6WXF - chains C and Q of the 39 polymer chains in the assembly; structure by electron microscopy, 4.30 A resolution (low resolution: residue-level contacts below are approximate; hydrogen-bond / salt-bridge calls are withheld).

[Chain C (and Q)]
Name: Intermediate capsid protein VP6
Source organism: Rotavirus A (strain RVA/Monkey/United States/RRV/1975/G3P5B[3])
Notes: chain Q of this document is another copy of the same molecule, construct and numbering; everything in this record applies to it too
Reference sequence: B2BN53 (VP6_ROTRH); residue numbers follow UniProt; this construct covers 1-397
Amino-acid sequence (397 residues; each row starts with the number of its first residue):
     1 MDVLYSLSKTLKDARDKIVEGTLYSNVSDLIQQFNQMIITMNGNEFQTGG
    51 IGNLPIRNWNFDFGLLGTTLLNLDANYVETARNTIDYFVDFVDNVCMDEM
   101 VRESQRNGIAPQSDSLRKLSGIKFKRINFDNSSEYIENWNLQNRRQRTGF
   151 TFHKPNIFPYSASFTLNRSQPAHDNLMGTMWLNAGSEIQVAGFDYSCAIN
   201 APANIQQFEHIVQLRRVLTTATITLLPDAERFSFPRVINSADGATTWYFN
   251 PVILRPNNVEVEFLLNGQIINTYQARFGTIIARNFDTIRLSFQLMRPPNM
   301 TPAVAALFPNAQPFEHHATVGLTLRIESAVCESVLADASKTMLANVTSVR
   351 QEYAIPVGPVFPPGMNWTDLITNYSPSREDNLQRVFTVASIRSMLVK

[Chain C / chain Q interface]
Contacting residue pairs - 22 pairs, chain C then chain Q:
  Ser104(C) with Arg145(Q)
  Gln105(C) with Pro376(Q)
  Arg106(C) with Gln142(Q); Arg145(Q); Glu379(Q); Asp380(Q); Gln383(Q)
  Asn107(C) with Gln142(Q); Arg145(Q)
  Arg117(C) with Arg145(Q)
  Gln142(C) with Arg106(Q); Asn107(Q)
  Arg145(C) with Ser104(Q); Arg106(Q); Asn107(Q); Arg117(Q)
  Pro376(C) with Gln105(Q); Ser377(Q)
  Ser377(C) with Pro376(Q)
  Glu379(C) with Arg106(Q)
  Asp380(C) with Arg106(Q)
  Gln383(C) with Arg106(Q)
Interface residues without a listed pair, chain C (19 interface residues in all): Ile109, Ala110, Gln112, Arg216, Glu332, Ser333, Ser375
Interface residues without a listed pair, chain Q (16 interface residues in all): Ile109, Ala110, Gln112, Arg216

[Summary]
Chain C and chain Q form an interface of 19 and 16 residues respectively.
Both chains are Intermediate capsid protein VP6 (Rotavirus A (strain RVA/Monkey/United
States/RRV/1975/G3P5B[3])). Entry 6WXF (Cryo-EM reconstruction of VP5*/VP8* assembly from rhesus rotavirus
particles - Intermediate conformation) was determined by electron microscopy, deposited together with 6WXE and
6WXG.
